Entry 4OK5 (X-ray diffraction, 2.15 A resolution); this record covers chains A and B.

[Chain A (and B)]
Molecule: Serine protease NS3
From: Hepatitis C Virus
Notes: chain B of this document is another copy of the same molecule, construct and numbering; everything in this record applies to it too
UniProt: K4KA16 (K4KA16_9HEPC); residues 180-630 here correspond to UniProt positions 1206-1656 (UniProt number = residue number + 1026)
Sequence (464 residues; row label = number of the first residue in the row):
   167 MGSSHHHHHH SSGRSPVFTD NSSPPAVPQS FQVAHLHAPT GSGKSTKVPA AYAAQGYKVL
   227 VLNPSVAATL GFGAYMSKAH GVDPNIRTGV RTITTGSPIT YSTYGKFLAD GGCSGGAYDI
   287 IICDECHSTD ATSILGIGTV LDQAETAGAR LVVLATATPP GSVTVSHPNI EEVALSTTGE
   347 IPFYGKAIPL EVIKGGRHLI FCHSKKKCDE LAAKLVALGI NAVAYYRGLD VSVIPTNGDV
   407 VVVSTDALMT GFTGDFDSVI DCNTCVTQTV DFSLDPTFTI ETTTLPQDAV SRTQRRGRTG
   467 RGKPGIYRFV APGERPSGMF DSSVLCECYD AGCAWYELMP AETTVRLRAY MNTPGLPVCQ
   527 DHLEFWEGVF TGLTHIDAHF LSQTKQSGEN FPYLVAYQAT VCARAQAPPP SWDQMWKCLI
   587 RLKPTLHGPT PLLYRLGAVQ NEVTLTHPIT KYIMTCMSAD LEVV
Unresolved in the structure: 167-183, 402-404, 417-418, 630 (chain B: 167-186, 207-211, 248-262, 416-418, 630)
Construct notes: expression tag (167-179); conflict N403 (Ser1429 in K4KA16), M505 (Thr1531 in K4KA16)
Ion coordination: Ca2+ site 1: D437 (shared with D437(B) of chain B); Ca2+ site 2: D437, E447 (shared with D437(B) of chain B)
Ligand contacts: 2T2 ([1-(3-ethynylbenzyl)-1H-indol-3-yl]acetic acid): V232, T254, G255, T269, G271, K272, L274, A275, A297, T298, L301, E493, A497, W501, Y502

[Chain A / chain B interface]
Contacting residue pairs (40):
  G327(A) with G327(B); P482(B)
  V329(A) with P326(B)
  Y350(A) with E628(B)
  K352(A) with N518(B), hydrogen bond
  H369(A) with E628(B); V629(B)
  K373(A) with E628(B), salt bridge
  D437(A) with D437(B)
  T450(A) with Q526(B), hydrogen bond (backbone-side chain); E628(B)
  P452(A) with M485(B); C525(B); Q526(B)
  P478(A) with M517(B); N518(B); P520(B), hydrophobic
  E480(A) with V524(B)
  R481(A) with M485(B); V524(B)
  P482(A) with G327(B); P482(B), hydrophobic; S483(B)
  S483(A) with P482(B)
  M485(A) with P452(B); R481(B)
  R514(A) with K352(B)
  M517(A) with P478(B)
  N518(A) with K352(B); P478(B)
  P520(A) with P478(B), hydrophobic
  V524(A) with G479(B); E480(B)
  C525(A) with P452(B)
  Q526(A) with T450(B), hydrogen bond (side chain-backbone); P452(B)
  E628(A) with Y350(B); H369(B), salt bridge
  V629(A) with H369(B), hydrogen bond (backbone-side chain); T450(B)
Other interface residues (no listed pair), chain A (29 interface residues in all): P326, S370, L451, G479, T519
Other interface residues (no listed pair), chain B (29 interface residues in all): V329, S370, K373, T449, L451, T519

[Summary]
The chain A/chain B interface involves 29 residues from each chain; the contacts include 4 hydrogen bonds and
2 salt bridges. Polar contacts include K373(A)-E628(B), E628(A)-H369(B) and K352(A)-N518(B). Ligands of chain
A: compound 2T2. The Ca2+ site 2 is built by D437(A) and E447(A).
Chain A and chain B are both Serine protease NS3 (Hepatitis C Virus); the structure, Crystal Structure of
Hepatitis C Virus NS3 Helicase Inhibitor Co-complex with Compound 9 [1-(3-ethynylbenzyl)-1H-indol-3-yl]acetic
acid], was determined by X-ray diffraction, deposited together with 4OJQ, 4OK3, 4OK6 and 4OKS.
